Entry 4YLP (X-ray diffraction, 5.50 A resolution (low resolution: residue-level contacts below are approximate; hydrogen-bond / salt-bridge calls are withheld)); this record covers chains F and 2 of the 9 polymer chains in the assembly.

== Chain F ==
Protein: RNA polymerase sigma factor RpoD
Source organism: Escherichia coli
Reference sequence: P00579 (RPOD_ECOLI); numbering as in UniProt (aligned over 1-613)
Sequence (628 residues; each row starts with the number of its first residue; numbers below 1 keep their minus sign (Met-14 is residue -14)):
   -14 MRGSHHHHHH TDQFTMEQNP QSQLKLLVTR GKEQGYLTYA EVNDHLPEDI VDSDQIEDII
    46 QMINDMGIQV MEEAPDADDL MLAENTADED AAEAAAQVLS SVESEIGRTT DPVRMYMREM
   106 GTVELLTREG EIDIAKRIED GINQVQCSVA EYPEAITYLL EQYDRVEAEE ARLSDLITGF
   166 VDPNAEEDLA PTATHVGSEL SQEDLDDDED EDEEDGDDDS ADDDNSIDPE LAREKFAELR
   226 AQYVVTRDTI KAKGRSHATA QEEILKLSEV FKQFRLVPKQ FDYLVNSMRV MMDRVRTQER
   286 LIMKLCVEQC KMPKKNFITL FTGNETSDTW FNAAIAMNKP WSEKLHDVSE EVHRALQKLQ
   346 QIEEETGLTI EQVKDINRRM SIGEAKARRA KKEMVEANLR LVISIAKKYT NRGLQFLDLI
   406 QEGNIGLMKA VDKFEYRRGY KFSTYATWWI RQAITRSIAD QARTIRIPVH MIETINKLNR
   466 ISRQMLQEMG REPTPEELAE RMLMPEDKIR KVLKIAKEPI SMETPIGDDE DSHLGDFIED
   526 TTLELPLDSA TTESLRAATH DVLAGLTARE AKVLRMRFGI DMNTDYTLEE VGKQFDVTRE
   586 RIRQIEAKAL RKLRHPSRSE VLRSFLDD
Unresolved in the structure: -14 to 78, 172-209
Differences from the reference sequence: expression tag (-14 to 0)
Curated features (UniProtKB/Swiss-Prot):
  - DNA-binding region: Leu573 to Ala592 (H-T-H motif)
  - region: Arg584 to Arg599 (Interaction with anti-sigma factors)
  - motif: Asp403 to Gln406 (Interaction with polymerase core subunit RpoC)
  - site: Arg562 (Interaction with anti-sigma factors)
  - mutagenesis: Ala553 (A553D: Disrupts the interaction with Escherichia phage lambda antitermination protein Q), Arg596 (R596D/E: 2-fold reduction in activation of class II Crp-dependent promoters)
Reported in the primary citation:
  - binding site for NT strand DNA: Trp433

== Chain 2 ==
Molecule: T strand DNA
Sequence (49 nucleotides; each row starts with the number of its first residue):
     3 GCCGCGTCAG ACTCGTAGGA TTATAGCATA CGTGAGGTGG ATGTCAAGT

== Chain F / chain 2 interface ==
Residue-residue contacts - 33 pairs, chain F then chain 2:
  Tyr394(F) with DA27(2)
  Asn396(F) with DA25(2)
  Arg397(F) with DT24(2)
  Gly398(F) with DT24(2)
  Trp433(F) with DA27(2)
  Arg436(F) with DA27(2)
  Gln437(F) with DA27(2); DG28(2)
  Thr440(F) with DA27(2)
  His455(F) with DA30(2)
  Glu458(F) with DA27(2); DG28(2)
  Ile460(F) with DT26(2)
  Asn461(F) with DT26(2)
  Asn464(F) with DA25(2)
  Arg465(F) with DA27(2); DG28(2)
  Arg468(F) with DA25(2)
  Lys502(F) with DT23(2)
  Ile505(F) with DA22(2)
  Ile511(F) with DA19(2)
  Asp513(F) with DA19(2)
  Asp516(F) with DG17(2)
  Thr572(F) with DT44(2); DG45(2)
  Leu573(F) with DG45(2)
  Glu574(F) with DT44(2); DG45(2)
  Glu575(F) with DT44(2)
  Arg584(F) with DT46(2)
  Glu585(F) with DT46(2); DC47(2)
  Arg588(F) with DT46(2)
Other interface residues (no listed pair), chain F (34 interface residues in all): Ile443, Arg448, Val454, Asp514, Arg562, Lys578, Glu591
Other interface residues (no listed pair), chain 2 (18 interface residues in all): DC16, DG20, DC29, DT31

== Overview ==
The interface between chain F and chain 2 involves 34 residues on one side and 18 on the other. From UniProt:
2 mutagenesis sites on chain F. From the paper: a binding site for NT strand DNA at Trp433(F).
Here chain F is RNA polymerase sigma factor RpoD (Escherichia coli) and chain 2 is T strand DNA. Entry 4YLP
(E. coli Transcription Initiation Complex - 16-bp spacer and 5-nt RNA) was determined by X-ray diffraction
(same publication as 4YLN and 4YLO).
